PDB entry 7S7B | electron microscopy, 4.06 A resolution (low resolution: residue-level contacts below are approximate; hydrogen-bond / salt-bridge calls are withheld) | chains A and B of the 8 polymer chains in the assembly

# Chain A
Molecule: Exosome RNA helicase MTR4
Organism: Homo sapiens
Notes: EC 3.6.4.13
UniProt: P42285 (MTREX_HUMAN); residues 1-1042 here = UniProt positions 1-1042
Chain sequence (1045 residues; row label = number of the first residue in the row; numbers below 1 keep their minus sign (Ser-2 is residue -2)):
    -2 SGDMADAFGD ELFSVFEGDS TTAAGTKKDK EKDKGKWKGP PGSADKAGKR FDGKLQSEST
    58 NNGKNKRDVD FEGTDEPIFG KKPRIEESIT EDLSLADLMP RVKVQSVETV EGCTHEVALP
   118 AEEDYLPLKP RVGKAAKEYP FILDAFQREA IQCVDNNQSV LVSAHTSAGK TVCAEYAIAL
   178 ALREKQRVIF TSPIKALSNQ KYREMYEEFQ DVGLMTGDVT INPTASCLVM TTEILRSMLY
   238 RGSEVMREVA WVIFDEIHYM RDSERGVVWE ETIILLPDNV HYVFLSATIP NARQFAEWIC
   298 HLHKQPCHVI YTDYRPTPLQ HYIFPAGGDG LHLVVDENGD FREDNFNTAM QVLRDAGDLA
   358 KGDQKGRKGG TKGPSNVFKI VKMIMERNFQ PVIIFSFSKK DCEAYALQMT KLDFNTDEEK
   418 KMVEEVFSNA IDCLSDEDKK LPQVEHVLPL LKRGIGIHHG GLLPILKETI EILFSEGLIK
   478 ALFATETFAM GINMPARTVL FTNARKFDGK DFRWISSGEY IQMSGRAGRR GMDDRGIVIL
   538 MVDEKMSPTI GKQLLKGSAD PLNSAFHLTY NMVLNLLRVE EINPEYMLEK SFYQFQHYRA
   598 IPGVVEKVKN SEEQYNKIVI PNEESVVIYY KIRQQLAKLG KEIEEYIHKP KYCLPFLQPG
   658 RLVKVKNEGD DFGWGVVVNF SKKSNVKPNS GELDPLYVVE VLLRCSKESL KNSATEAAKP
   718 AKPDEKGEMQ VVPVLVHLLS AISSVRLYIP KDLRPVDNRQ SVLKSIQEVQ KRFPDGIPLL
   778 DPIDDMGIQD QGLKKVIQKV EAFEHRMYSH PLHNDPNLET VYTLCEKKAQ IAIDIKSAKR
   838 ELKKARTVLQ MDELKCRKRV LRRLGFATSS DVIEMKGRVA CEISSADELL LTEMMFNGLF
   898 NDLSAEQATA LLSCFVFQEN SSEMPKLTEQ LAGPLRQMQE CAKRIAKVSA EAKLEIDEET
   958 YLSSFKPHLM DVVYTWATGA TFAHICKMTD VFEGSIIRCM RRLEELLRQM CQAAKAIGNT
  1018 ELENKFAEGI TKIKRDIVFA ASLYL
Not modelled in the structure: -2 to 95, 357-369, 682-691
Differences from the reference sequence: expression tag (-2 to 0)
Curated features (UniProtKB/Swiss-Prot):
  - motif: Asp252 to His255 (DEIH box)
  - binding site (ATP): Ile139, Ala161 to Thr168
  - modified residue: Ala2 (N-acetylalanine), Ser40 (Phosphoserine), Lys51 (N6-acetyllysine), Lys78 (N6-acetyllysine)
  - cross-link (Glycyl lysine isopeptide (Lys-Gly)): Lys24 (interchain with G-Cter in SUMO2), Lys358 (interchain with G-Cter in SUMO2), Lys684 (interchain with G-Cter in SUMO2), Lys723 (interchain with G-Cter in SUMO2)
What the authors report for this chain:
  - mutagenesis - E253Q: abolished catalytic activity (citing earlier work)

# Chain B
Molecule: Zinc finger CCHC domain-containing protein 8
Organism: Homo sapiens
UniProt: Q6NZY4 (ZCHC8_HUMAN); the construct lacks a stretch of the UniProt sequence and is renumbered around it, so the offset changes along the chain: 1-403 = UniProt 1-403; 496-507 = UniProt 404-415; 508-707 = UniProt 508-707
Chain sequence (618 residues; numbered -2 to 707; 92 numbers in that range are skipped by the numbering (no residue carries them; nothing is unmodelled there); the number before each row is that of its first residue; numbers below 1 keep their minus sign (Ser-2 is residue -2)):
    -2 SGDMAAEVYF GDLELFEPFD HPEESIPKPV HTRFKDDDGD EEDENGVGDA ELRERLRQCE
    58 ETIEQLRAEN QELKRKLNIL TRPSGILVND TKLDGPILQI LFMNNAISKQ YHQEIEEFVS
   118 NLVKRFEEQQ KNDVEKTSFN LLPQPSSIVL EEDHKVEESC AIKNNKEAFS VVGSVLYFTN
   178 FCLDKLGQPL LNENPQLSEG WEIPKYHQVF SHIVSLEGQE IQVKAKRPKP HCFNCGSEEH
   238 QMKDCPMPRN AARISEKRKE YMDACGEANN QNFQQRYHAE EVEERFGRFK PGVISEELQD
   298 ALGVTDKSLP PFIYRMRQLG YPPGWLKEAE LENSGLALYD GKDGTDGETE VGEIQQNKSV
   358 TYDLSKLVNY PGFNISTPRG IPDEWRIFGS IPMQACQQKD VFANYL
   496 TSNFQAPGVK SGGAVDEDAL TLEELEEQQR RIWAALEQAE SVNSDSDVPV DTPLTGNSVA
   556 SSPCPNELDL PVPEGKTSEK QTLDEPEVPE IFTKKSEAGH ASSPDSEVTS LCQKEKAELA
   616 PVNTEGALLD NGSVVPNCDI SNGGSQKLFP ADTSPSTATK IHSPIPDMSK FATGITPFEF
   676 ENMAESTGMY LRIRSLLKNS PRNQQKNKKA SE
Not modelled in the structure: -2 to 45, 217-227, 246-268, 339-354, 496-658, 702-707
Differences from the reference sequence: expression tag (-2 to 0)
Ion coordination: Zn2+: Cys229, Cys232, His237, Cys242
Curated features (UniProtKB/Swiss-Prot):
  - zinc finger: Pro227 to Met244 (CCHC-type)
  - region (RBM7 binding): Phe286 to Leu299, Phe309 to Lys324
  - modified residue: Ala2 (N-acetylalanine), Thr342 (Phosphothreonine), Thr577 (Phosphothreonine), Ser598 (Phosphoserine), Thr648 (Phosphothreonine), Ser649 (Phosphoserine), Ser658 (Phosphoserine), Ser695 (Phosphoserine)
  - cross-link: Lys505 (Glycyl lysine isopeptide (Lys-Gly) (interchain with G-Cter in SUMO2))
What the authors report for this chain:
  - disease-associated variants - P186L: decreased expression (citing earlier work)
  - self-association interface (contacts with another copy of this molecule): Cys56, Leu63, Leu70

# Interface between chain A and chain B
Contacting residue pairs - 202 pairs, chain A then chain B:
  Arg200(A) with Ser681(B); Tyr685(B); Leu686(B)
  Glu204(A) with Leu686(B); Arg689(B)
  Met212(A) with Phe673(B); Phe675(B)
  Gly214(A) with Asn677(B)
  Asp215(A) with Asn677(B)
  Val216(A) with Asn677(B)
  Thr217(A) with Glu676(B); Asn677(B); Met678(B); Ala679(B)
  Ile218(A) with Glu680(B)
  Pro220(A) with Phe675(B); Met678(B)
  Ile231(A) with Phe673(B)
  Ser234(A) with Phe673(B)
  Met235(A) with Phe673(B)
  Leu236(A) with Phe666(B)
  Tyr237(A) with Phe666(B)
  Arg238(A) with Ala667(B); Ile670(B); Thr671(B); Phe673(B)
  Gly239(A) with Met663(B); Ala667(B)
  Ser240(A) with Met663(B)
  Glu241(A) with Met663(B)
  Val242(A) with Phe675(B)
  Arg244(A) with Asp662(B); Met663(B)
  Leu272(A) with Ile660(B)
  Phe321(A) with Leu333(B)
  Asp326(A) with Leu333(B); Ala334(B); Tyr336(B)
  Gly327(A) with Ala334(B)
  Leu328(A) with Ala334(B); Leu335(B); Tyr336(B)
  His329(A) with Tyr336(B)
  Leu330(A) with Tyr336(B); Asp337(B)
  Asn342(A) with Tyr336(B); Gly338(B)
  Lys376(A) with Ser331(B); Leu333(B)
  Ile377(A) with Leu333(B)
  Lys379(A) with Asn330(B); Ser331(B)
  Met380(A) with Leu333(B); Leu335(B)
  Glu383(A) with Asn330(B); Ser331(B)
  Arg384(A) with Leu333(B); Ala334(B); Leu335(B)
  Lys397(A) with Phe270(B); Gln271(B)
  Glu400(A) with Arg273(B); Tyr274(B)
  Ala401(A) with Phe270(B)
  Leu404(A) with Tyr274(B); Glu277(B)
  Lys408(A) with Glu327(B); Leu328(B); Lys363(B)
  Glu416(A) with Pro696(B)
  Met419(A) with Leu692(B); Asn694(B)
  Val423(A) with Leu692(B)
  Asn426(A) with Arg687(B); Ile688(B); Leu691(B)
  Asp429(A) with Arg687(B)
  Pro439(A) with His275(B)
  Gln440(A) with Tyr274(B)
  His443(A) with His275(B); Glu277(B)
  Val444(A) with Tyr274(B)
  His456(A) with Arg273(B)
  Leu459(A) with Tyr274(B)
  Leu463(A) with Tyr274(B)
  Ser472(A) with Arg697(B)
  Glu473(A) with Leu692(B); Ser695(B); Pro696(B); Arg697(B); Asn698(B)
  Leu475(A) with Leu692(B); Pro696(B)
  Arg575(A) with Phe666(B); Thr668(B); Ile670(B)
  Val576(A) with Phe666(B)
  Glu577(A) with Pro661(B)
  Glu578(A) with Pro661(B); Lys665(B)
  Ile579(A) with Pro661(B)
  Lys648(A) with Pro142(B)
  Tyr649(A) with Pro142(B)
  Leu651(A) with Glu190(B); Trp198(B)
  Pro652(A) with Gly184(B); Gln185(B); Trp198(B)
  Phe653(A) with Ser143(B); Leu183(B); Gly184(B)
  Leu654(A) with Trp198(B)
  Gln655(A) with Asp181(B); Gly184(B); Gln185(B); Trp198(B)
  Pro656(A) with Glu199(B); Ile200(B); Pro201(B)
  Arg658(A) with Asp181(B)
  Asn664(A) with Ser212(B)
  Val675(A) with Ile200(B); Pro201(B); Tyr203(B)
  Asn676(A) with Ile200(B); Tyr203(B)
  Phe677(A) with Leu187(B); Pro192(B); Trp198(B)
  Leu693(A) with Leu213(B)
  Val695(A) with Ile210(B)
  Glu697(A) with Tyr203(B); Gln205(B)
  Cys702(A) with Phe207(B)
  Ser706(A) with Phe207(B)
  Leu707(A) with Phe207(B)
  Ser710(A) with Val206(B); Phe207(B)
  Ala711(A) with His209(B)
  Thr712(A) with His209(B)
  Glu713(A) with His209(B)
  Ala714(A) with Phe207(B); His209(B); Ile210(B)
  Ala715(A) with Phe207(B)
  Gln727(A) with Val206(B); Phe207(B)
  Val728(A) with Phe207(B)
  Val729(A) with Val211(B)
  Pro730(A) with Gln205(B); Ile210(B); Val211(B)
  Val731(A) with Val211(B)
  Leu732(A) with Ile210(B); Ser212(B)
  Leu735(A) with Val211(B); Ser212(B)
  Ser741(A) with Leu180(B); Asp181(B)
  Val742(A) with Cys179(B)
  Arg743(A) with Val172(B); Phe178(B); Cys179(B); Asp181(B)
  Leu744(A) with Phe178(B)
  Tyr745(A) with Tyr174(B); Phe175(B); Thr176(B); Asn177(B); Phe178(B); Cys179(B)
  Ile746(A) with Pro201(B)
  Lys748(A) with Glu199(B); Pro201(B); Lys202(B)
  Asp749(A) with Lys202(B)
  Leu750(A) with Lys202(B)
  Arg751(A) with Lys202(B); His204(B)
  Val766(A) with Phe178(B)
  Arg769(A) with Phe178(B)
  Phe770(A) with Phe178(B)
  Asp782(A) with Ser143(B); Lys182(B)
  Met783(A) with Ser143(B)
  Arg875(A) with Gly669(B)
  Glu879(A) with Ile670(B); Thr671(B)
  Phe989(A) with Arg273(B)
  Glu990(A) with Arg273(B); Tyr274(B)
  Glu1001(A) with Asn677(B)
  Arg1005(A) with Glu676(B); Asn677(B)
  Gln1009(A) with Thr671(B); Glu674(B)
  Leu1040(A) with Met684(B); Tyr685(B); Ile688(B)
  Tyr1041(A) with Tyr685(B)
  Leu1042(A) with Ser681(B); Thr682(B)
Other interface residues (no listed pair), chain A (136 interface residues in all): Asn219, Ile271, Tyr319, Arg339, Gly370, Phe375, Gln405, Glu422, Ala427, Cys430, Ile469, Gly474, Tyr583, Pro647, Lys680, Tyr694, Ser762, Gly784, Cys878, Lys1031
Other interface residues (no listed pair), chain B (95 interface residues in all): Gln141, Gln193, Ser208, Gly215, Gln216, Glu278, Glu329, Gly332, Pro659, Pro672, Gly683
From the paper, about this interface:
  - residue pairs: Leu328(A)-Leu335(B), His329(A)-Tyr336(B), Glu400(A)-Arg273(B), Arg743(A)-Asp181(B), Val766(A)-Phe178(B) (hydrophobic contact), Glu990(A)-Arg273(B)
  - interface residues, chain B: Thr176(B), Asn177(B), Gln185(B), Phe270(B), Tyr274(B), Leu328(B), Pro659(B)

# Overview
Chain A and chain B form an interface of 136 and 95 residues respectively. The authors report contacts between
Leu328(A) and Leu335(B), His329(A) and Tyr336(B) and Glu400(A) and Arg273(B) among others; a hydrophobic
contact between Val766(A) and Phe178(B). From the paper: E253Q of chain A abolishes catalytic activity;
interface residues Thr176(B), Asn177(B) and Gln185(B) among others.
Chain A is Exosome RNA helicase MTR4 and chain B is Zinc finger CCHC domain-containing protein 8, both from
Homo sapiens; the structure, Human Nuclear exosome targeting (NEXT) complex homodimer bound to RNA (substrate
1), was determined by electron microscopy (same publication as 7S7C).
